PDB entry 4JI6 | X-ray diffraction, 3.55 A resolution | chains A and E of the 21 polymer chains in the assembly

# Chain A
Molecule: 16S rRNA
Source organism: Thermus thermophilus
Sequence (1522 nucleotides; row label = number of the first residue in the row; note: 42 numbers in that range are skipped by the numbering (no residue carries them; nothing is unmodelled there); a row labelled like 190A-190L holds insertion residues (190A, then the next letters in order); numbering starts at 0):
     0 UUUGUUGGAG AGUUUGAUCC UGGCUCAGGG UGAACGCUGG CGGCGUGCCU AAGACAUGCA
    60 AGUCGUGCGG G
    73 CCGCGGGGUU UU
    88 ACUCCG
    95 UGGUC
   101 AGCGGCGGAC GGGUGAGUAA CGCGUGGGU
  129A G
   130 ACCUACCCGG AAGAGGGGGA CAACCCGGGG AAACUCGGGC UAAUCCCCCA UGUGGACCCG
   190 C
190A-190L CCCUUGGGGUGU
   191 GUCCAAAGGG CUUU
   216 GCCCGCUUCC GGAUGGGCCC GCGUCCCAUC AGCUAGUUGG UGGGGUAAUG GCCCACCAAG
   276 GCGACGACGG GUAGCCGGUC UGAGAGGAUG GCCGGCCACA GGGGCACUGA GACACGGGCC
   336 CCACUCCUAC GGGAGGCAGC AGUUAGGAAU CUUCCGCAAU GGGCGCAAGC CUGACGGAGC
   396 GACGCCGCUU GGAGGAAGAA GCCCUUCGGG GUGUAAACUC CUGAA
   442 CCCGGGACGA AACCCCCGAC GA
   474 GGGGACUGAC GGUACCGGG
   494 GUAAUAGCGC CGGCCAACUC CGUGCCAGCA GCCGCGGUAA UACGGAGGGC GCGAGCGUUA
   554 CCCGGAUUCA CUGGGCGUAA AGGGCGUGUA GGCGGCCUGG GGCGUCCCAU GUGAAAGACC
   614 ACGGCUCAAC CGUGGGGGAG CGUGGGAUAC GCUCAGGCUA GACGGUGGGA GAGGGUGGUG
   674 GAAUUCCCGG AGUAGCGGUG AAAUGCGCAG AUACCGGGAG GAACGCCGAU GGCGAAGGCA
   734 GCCACCUGGU CCACCCGUGA CGCUGAGGCG CGAAAGCGUG GGGAGCAAAC CGGAUUAGAU
   794 ACCCGGGUAG UCCACGCCCU AAACGAUGCG CGCUAGGUCU CUGGGUCU
   848 CCUGGGGGCC GAAGCUAACG CGUUAAGCGC GCCGCCUGGG GAGUACGGCC GCAAGGCUGA
   908 AACUCAAAGG AAUUGACGGG GGCCCGCACA AGCGGUGGAG CAUGUGGUUU AAUUCGAAGX
   968 AACGCGAAGA ACCUUACCAG GCCUUGACAU GCUAGG
 1003A G
  1004 AACCCGGGUG AAAGCCUGGG GUGCCCC
1030A-1030D GCGA
  1031 GGGGAGCCCU AGCACAGGUG CUGCAUGGCC GUCGUCAGCU CGUGCCGUGA GGUGUUGGGU
  1091 UAAGUCCCGC AACGAGCGCA ACCCCCGCCG UUAGUUGCCA GCGGUUCGGC CGGGCACUCU
  1151 AACGGGACUG CCCGCGAAA
  1171 GCGGGAGGAA GGAGGGGACG ACGUCUGGUC AGCAUGGCCC UUACGGCCUG GGCGACACAC
  1231 GUGCUACAAU GCCCACUACA AAGCGAUGCC ACCCGGCAAC GGGGAGCUAA UCGCAAAAAG
  1291 GUGGGCCCAG UUCGGAUUGG GGUCUGCAAC CCGACCCCAU GAAGCCGGAA UCGCUAGUAA
  1351 UCGCGGAUCA G
 1361A C
  1362 CAUGCCGCGG UGAAUACGUU CCCGGGCCUU GUACACACXG CCXGUXACGC CAUGGGAGCG
  1422 GGCUCUACCC GAAGUCGCCG GG
  1446 AGCCUACGGG
  1459 CAGGCGCCGA GGGUAGGGCC CGUGACUGGG GCGAAGUCGU AACAAGGUAG CUGUACCGGA
  1519 AGGUGCGGCU GGAUCCACUC CUUUCU
Not modelled in the structure: 0-2, 1534-1538
Modified / non-standard residues: PSU (pseudouridine-5'-monophosphate) at position 516, 7MG (7N-methyl-8-hydroguanosine-5'-monophosphate) at position 527, M2G (N2-dimethylguanosine-5'-monophosphate) at position 966, 5MC (5-methylcytidine-5'-monophosphate) at position 967, 2MG (2N-methylguanosine-5'-monophosphate) at position 1207, 5MC (5-methylcytidine-5'-monophosphate) at position 1400, 4OC (4n,o2'-methylcytidine-5'-monophosphate) at position 1402, 5MC (5-methylcytidine-5'-monophosphate) at position 1404, 5MC (5-methylcytidine-5'-monophosphate) at position 1407, UR3 (3-methyluridine-5'-monophoshate) at position 1498, MA6 (6N-dimethyladenosine-5'-monophoshate) at position 1518, MA6 (6N-dimethyladenosine-5'-monophoshate) at position 1519, PSU (pseudouridine-5'-monophosphate) at position 1540, PSU (pseudouridine-5'-monophosphate) at position 1541
Construct notes: conflict C1534 (A2157 in M26923.1), A1535 (C2158 in M26923.1)
Metal / ion sites: Mg2+ site 1: G3 (shared with 1 residue of chain D); Mg2+ site 2 near U12 (its only coordinating residue here); Mg2+ site 3 near G21 (its only coordinating residue here); Mg2+ site 4 near G22 (its only coordinating residue here); Mg2+ site 5: G22, U884; Mg2+ site 6 near G27 (its only coordinating residue here); Mg2+ site 7 near A53 (its only coordinating residue here); Mg2+ site 8: A59, U387; Mg2+ site 9 near G61 (its only coordinating residue here); Mg2+ site 10 near U83 (its only coordinating residue here); Mg2+ site 11 near G97 (its only coordinating residue here); Mg2+ site 12 near U98 (its only coordinating residue here); 102 more Mg2+ sites not listed
From the paper describing this entry:
  - conformationally variable residues: A1492, A1493
  - mutagenesis - C1490U: increased growth

# Chain E
Molecule: Ribosomal protein S5
Source organism: Thermus thermophilus
Reference sequence: Q5SHQ5 (RS5_THET8); residue numbers follow UniProt; this construct covers 1-162
Amino-acid sequence (162 residues; each row starts with the number of its first residue):
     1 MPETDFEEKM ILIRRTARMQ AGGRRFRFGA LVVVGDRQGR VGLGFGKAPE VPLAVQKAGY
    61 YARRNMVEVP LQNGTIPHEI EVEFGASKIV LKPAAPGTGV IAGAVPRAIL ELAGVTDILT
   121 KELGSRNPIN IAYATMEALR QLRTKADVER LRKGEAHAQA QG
Not modelled in the structure: 1-4, 155-162

# How chain A and chain E interact
Contacting residue pairs (78; chain A residue first):
  U4(A) - Lys92(E)  sugar contact
  U5(A) - Ala95(E)  base contact
  G6(A) - Ala94(E)  base contact
  G6(A) - Ala95(E)  hydrogen bond to the base
  G6(A) - Thr98(E)  hydrogen bond to the base
  G6(A) - Leu119(E)  base contact
  G7(A) - Lys92(E)  base contact
  G7(A) - Leu119(E)  sugar contact
  G7(A) - Thr120(E)  hydrogen bond to the sugar
  A8(A) - Ile101(E)  base contact
  A8(A) - Ala102(E)  hydrogen bond to the sugar
  A8(A) - Gly103(E)  sugar contact
  A8(A) - Thr120(E)  sugar contact
  G9(A) - Thr120(E)  phosphate contact
  G9(A) - Lys121(E)  salt bridge to the phosphate
  G9(A) - Glu122(E)  hydrogen bond to the phosphate
  G9(A) - Arg126(E)  base contact
  A10(A) - Glu122(E)  phosphate contact
  A10(A) - Arg126(E)  phosphate contact
  G15(A) - Ala17(E)  hydrogen bond to the base
  G15(A) - Arg18(E)  base contact
  G15(A) - Met19(E)  sugar contact
  G15(A) - Arg24(E)  sugar contact
  A16(A) - Thr16(E)  sugar contact
  A16(A) - Ala17(E)  hydrogen bond to the sugar
  U17(A) - Arg14(E)  phosphate contact
  C18(A) - Arg14(E)  salt bridge to the phosphate
  C18(A) - Asn127(E)  hydrogen bond to the phosphate
  C18(A) - Asn130(E)  phosphate contact
  C19(A) - Ala86(E)  phosphate contact
  C19(A) - Ser125(E)  hydrogen bond to the phosphate
  C19(A) - Asn127(E)  phosphate contact
  C19(A) - Asn130(E)  hydrogen bond to the phosphate
  U20(A) - Ala86(E)  phosphate contact
  G558(A) - Lys121(E)  phosphate contact
  A559(A) - Lys121(E)  salt bridge to the phosphate
  A559(A) - Arg126(E)  salt bridge to the phosphate
  U560(A) - Leu123(E)  sugar contact
  U921(A) - Arg18(E)  sugar contact
  U921(A) - Met19(E)  hydrogen bond to the sugar
  G922(A) - Met19(E)  sugar contact
  G922(A) - Gln20(E)  sugar contact
  G922(A) - Ala21(E)  hydrogen bond to the phosphate
  A923(A) - Ala21(E)  phosphate contact
  C1069(A) - Gln20(E)  hydrogen bond to the phosphate
  C1069(A) - Arg25(E)  sugar contact
  U1070(A) - Arg18(E)  salt bridge to the phosphate
  U1070(A) - Gln20(E)  hydrogen bond to the phosphate
  U1070(A) - Arg25(E)  salt bridge to the phosphate
  C1071(A) - Arg27(E)  salt bridge to the phosphate
  G1072(A) - Ala48(E)  phosphate contact
  G1072(A) - Pro49(E)  phosphate contact
  G1072(A) - Lys57(E)  salt bridge to the phosphate
  U1073(A) - Lys57(E)  salt bridge to the phosphate
  G1074(A) - Tyr61(E)  hydrogen bond to the phosphate
  U1078(A) - Ile129(E)  sugar contact
  U1078(A) - Asn130(E)  hydrogen bond to the sugar
  U1078(A) - Tyr133(E)  phosphate contact
  G1079(A) - Arg14(E)  hydrogen bond to the phosphate
  G1079(A) - Lys47(E)  phosphate contact
  G1079(A) - Tyr133(E)  hydrogen bond to the phosphate
  A1080(A) - Arg14(E)  salt bridge to the phosphate
  A1080(A) - Thr16(E)  sugar contact
  A1080(A) - Ala17(E)  sugar contact
  A1080(A) - Phe45(E)  phosphate contact
  A1080(A) - Lys47(E)  salt bridge to the phosphate
  G1081(A) - Thr16(E)  phosphate contact
  G1081(A) - Ala17(E)  phosphate contact
  G1081(A) - Arg18(E)  phosphate contact
  G1081(A) - Arg27(E)  salt bridge to the phosphate
  C1192(A) - Arg25(E)  hydrogen bond to the base
  G1193(A) - Gly22(E)  sugar contact
  G1193(A) - Arg25(E)  hydrogen bond to the sugar
  U1194(A) - Gly22(E)  sugar contact
  A1396(A) - Met19(E)  sugar contact
  C1397(A) - Met19(E)  phosphate contact
  A1398(A) - Gln20(E)  hydrogen bond to the base
  A1398(A) - Gly22(E)  base contact
Also at the interface, not in a pair above, chain A (37 interface residues in all): A864, G1077
Also at the interface, not in a pair above, chain E (42 interface residues in all): Gly23, Tyr60, Phe84, Gly85, Ser87, Arg107

# Overview
The interface between chain A and chain E involves 37 residues on one side and 42 on the other, with 21
hydrogen bonds and 12 salt bridges. Among the polar pairs are G6(A)-Ala95(E), G6(A)-Thr98(E) and
G15(A)-Ala17(E). The paper reports that C1490U of chain A increases growth; conformational variability at
A1492(A) and A1493(A).
Chain A is 16S rRNA and chain E is Ribosomal protein S5, both from Thermus thermophilus; the structure,
Crystal Structure of 30S ribosomal subunit from Thermus thermophilus, was determined by X-ray diffraction,
deposited together with 4JI0, 4JI1, 4JI2, 4JI3, 4JI4, 4JI5, 4JI7 and 4JI8.
